2E4T - chain A; structure by X-ray diffraction, 0.96 A resolution.

[Chain A]
Protein: Endoglucanase
Source organism: Clostridium thermocellum
Notes: EC 3.2.1.4, 3.2.1.151; fragment: Cel44A
UniProtKB: P71140 (P71140_CLOTM); residues 5-519 here correspond to UniProt positions 773-1287 (UniProt number = residue number + 768)
Chain sequence (519 residues; row label = number of the first residue in the row):
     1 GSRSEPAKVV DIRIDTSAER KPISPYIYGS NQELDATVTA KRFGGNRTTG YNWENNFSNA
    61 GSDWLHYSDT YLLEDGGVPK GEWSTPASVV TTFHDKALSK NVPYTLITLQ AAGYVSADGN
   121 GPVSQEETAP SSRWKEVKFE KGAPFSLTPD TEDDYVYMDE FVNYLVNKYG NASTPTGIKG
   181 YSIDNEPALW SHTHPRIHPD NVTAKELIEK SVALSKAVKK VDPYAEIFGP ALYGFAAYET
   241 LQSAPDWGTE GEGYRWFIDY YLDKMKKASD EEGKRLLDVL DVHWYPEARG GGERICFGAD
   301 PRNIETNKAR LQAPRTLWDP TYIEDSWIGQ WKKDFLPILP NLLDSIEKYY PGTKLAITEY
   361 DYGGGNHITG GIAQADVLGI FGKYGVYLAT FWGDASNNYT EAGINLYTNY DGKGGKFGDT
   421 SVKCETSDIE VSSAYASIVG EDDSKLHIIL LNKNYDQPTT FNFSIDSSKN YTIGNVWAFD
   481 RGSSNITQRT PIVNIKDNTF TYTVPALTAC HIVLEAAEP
Unresolved in the structure: 1-6, 516-519
Construct notes: expression tag (1-4)
Bound ions: Zn2+: Asp35, Glu126, Ala395, Glu401; Ca2+: Glu54, Asp150, Asp153, Tyr155

[Overview]
Asp35, Glu126, Ala395 and Glu401 coordinate Zn2+. The Ca2+ site is built by Glu54, Asp150, Asp153 and Tyr155.
Chain A is Endoglucanase (Clostridium thermocellum); the structure, Crystal structure of Cel44A, GH family 44
endoglucanase from Clostridium thermocellum, was determined by X-ray diffraction (same publication as 2E0P,
2EEX, 2EJ1, 2EO7 and 2EQD).
